Entry 6NS5 (X-ray diffraction, 2.79 A resolution); this record covers chains A and B.

Chain A (and B):
Protein: lipoxygenase
From: Gibberella zeae (strain PH-1 / ATCC MYA-4620 / FGSC 9075 / NRRL 31084)
Notes: EC 1.13.11.-; chain B of this document is another copy of the same molecule, construct and numbering; everything in this record applies to it too
Reference sequence: I1REW2 (I1REW2_GIBZE); residues 1-745 here = UniProt positions 1-745
Chain sequence (769 residues; numbered -23 to 745; the number before each row is that of its first residue; numbers below 1 keep their minus sign (Met-23 is residue -23)):
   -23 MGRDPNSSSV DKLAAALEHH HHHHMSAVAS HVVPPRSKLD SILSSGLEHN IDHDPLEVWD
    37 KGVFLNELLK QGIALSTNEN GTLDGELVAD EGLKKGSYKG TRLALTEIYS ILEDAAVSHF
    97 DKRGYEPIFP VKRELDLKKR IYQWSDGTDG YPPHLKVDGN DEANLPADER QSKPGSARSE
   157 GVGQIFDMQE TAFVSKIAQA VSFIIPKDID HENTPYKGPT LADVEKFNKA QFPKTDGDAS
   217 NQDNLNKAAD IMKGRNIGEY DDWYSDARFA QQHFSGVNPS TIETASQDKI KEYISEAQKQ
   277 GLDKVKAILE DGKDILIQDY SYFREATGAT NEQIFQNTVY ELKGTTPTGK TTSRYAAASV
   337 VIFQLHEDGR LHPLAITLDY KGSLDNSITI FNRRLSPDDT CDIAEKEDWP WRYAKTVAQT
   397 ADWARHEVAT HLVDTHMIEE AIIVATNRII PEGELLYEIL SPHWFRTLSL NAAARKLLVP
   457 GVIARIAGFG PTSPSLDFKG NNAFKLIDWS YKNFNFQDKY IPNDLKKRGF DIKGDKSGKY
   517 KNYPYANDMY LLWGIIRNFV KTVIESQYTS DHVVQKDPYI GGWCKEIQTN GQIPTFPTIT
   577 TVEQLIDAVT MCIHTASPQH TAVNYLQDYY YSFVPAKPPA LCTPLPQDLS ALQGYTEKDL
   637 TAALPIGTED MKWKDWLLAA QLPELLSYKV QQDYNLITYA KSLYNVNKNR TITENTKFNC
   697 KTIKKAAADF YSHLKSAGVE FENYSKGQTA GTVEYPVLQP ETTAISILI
Disordered / not traced: -23 to 8, 135-170, 212-224, 665-668, 687-693, 737-745 (chain B: -23 to 7, 135-159, 166-170, 211-224, 665-670, 685-694, 737-745)
Construct notes: expression tag (-23 to 0)
Ion coordination: Fe2+: His407, His412, His596
From the paper describing this entry:
  - Fe2+ coordination: His407, His412, His596

How chain A and chain B interact:
Contacting residue pairs (165):
  Pro10(A) with Lys509(B); Lys512(B)
  Pro11(A) with Ile508(B); Lys509(B); Asn523(B); Tyr526(B), hydrophobic; Leu527(B); Tyr720(B)
  Arg12(A) with Lys509(B); Tyr526(B)
  Lys14(A) with Leu527(B); Glu716(B), salt bridge; Tyr720(B)
  Leu15(A) with Leu527(B); Gly530(B); Ile531(B)
  Ile18(A) with His709(B), hydrogen bond (backbone-side chain)
  Leu19(A) with Asn534(B); His709(B)
  Leu23(A) with Asp705(B); Ser708(B); His709(B)
  Glu24(A) with Ser708(B), hydrogen bond (backbone-side chain); Ser712(B), hydrogen bond
  His25(A) with Ser708(B), hydrogen bond (backbone-side chain); Lys711(B); Ser712(B)
  Ile27(A) with Tyr680(B), hydrophobic; Tyr707(B), hydrophobic
  Asp28(A) with Tyr680(B), hydrogen bond
  Asp30(A) with Lys677(B), salt bridge; Tyr707(B), hydrogen bond
  Pro31(A) with Lys677(B), hydrogen bond (backbone-side chain)
  Leu32(A) with Lys677(B); Ser678(B); Asn681(B)
  Val34(A) with Thr674(B)
  Trp35(A) with Thr674(B); Ser678(B); Val682(B), hydrophobic
  Asp36(A) with Thr674(B); Tyr675(B); Ser678(B), hydrogen bond (backbone-side chain)
  Lys37(A) with Phe441(B)
  Gly38(A) with Pro438(B); Phe441(B)
  Val39(A) with Pro438(B); Tyr675(B), hydrophobic; Ser678(B)
  Leu41(A) with Ile104(B); Pro106(B); Phe441(B), hydrophobic
  Asn42(A) with Glu434(B), hydrogen bond (side chain-backbone); Ser437(B), hydrogen bond
  Glu43(A) with Val682(B)
  Leu45(A) with Pro106(B), hydrophobic; Glu428(B)
  Lys46(A) with Gly429(B), hydrogen bond (side chain-backbone); Glu434(B), salt bridge
  Ile49(A) with Pro106(B)
  Ala50(A) with Pro106(B)
  Leu51(A) with Phe105(B), hydrophobic; Pro106(B), hydrogen bond (backbone-backbone); Val107(B); Lys108(B), hydrogen bond (backbone-backbone)
  Thr53(A) with Lys108(B), hydrogen bond (side chain-backbone)
  Glu55(A) with Leu113(B); Arg116(B), hydrogen bond (backbone-side chain)
  Asn56(A) with Leu113(B); Arg116(B), hydrogen bond (backbone-side chain)
  Gly57(A) with Leu113(B)
  Val64(A) with Lys108(B)
  Ile84(A) with Phe105(B), hydrophobic
  Ile87(A) with Ile104(B); Phe105(B), hydrophobic
  Asp90(A) with Ile104(B); Arg442(B), salt bridge
  Ala91(A) with Ile104(B)
  Ser94(A) with Ser94(B), hydrogen bond (side chain-backbone); Asp97(B), hydrogen bond; Ile104(B)
  Asp97(A) with Ser94(B), hydrogen bond; Gln160(B), hydrogen bond
  Lys98(A) with Lys98(B); Gln160(B)
  Ile104(A) with Leu41(B); Ile87(B); Asp90(B); Ala91(B); Ser94(B)
  Phe105(A) with Leu51(B), hydrophobic; Ile84(B), hydrophobic; Ile87(B), hydrophobic
  Pro106(A) with Leu41(B); Leu45(B), hydrophobic; Ile49(B); Ala50(B); Leu51(B), hydrogen bond (backbone-backbone)
  Val107(A) with Leu51(B); Thr53(B)
  Lys108(A) with Leu51(B), hydrogen bond (backbone-backbone); Thr53(B), hydrogen bond (backbone-side chain); Val64(B)
  Leu113(A) with Glu55(B); Asn56(B); Gly57(B)
  Arg116(A) with Glu55(B), hydrogen bond (side chain-backbone); Asn56(B)
  Glu428(A) with Leu45(B)
  Glu434(A) with Asn42(B), hydrogen bond (backbone-side chain); Lys46(B)
  Ser437(A) with Asn42(B), hydrogen bond
  Pro438(A) with Gly38(B)
  Phe441(A) with Lys37(B); Gly38(B); Leu41(B), hydrophobic
  Arg442(A) with Asp90(B), salt bridge
  Ile508(A) with Pro11(B)
  Lys509(A) with Pro10(B); Pro11(B); Arg12(B), hydrogen bond (backbone-backbone)
  Gly510(A) with Pro10(B); Arg12(B)
  Lys512(A) with Val8(B); Pro10(B)
  Tyr526(A) with Pro11(B), hydrophobic; Arg12(B); Leu15(B), hydrophobic
  Leu527(A) with Lys14(B); Leu15(B), hydrophobic
  Gly530(A) with Leu15(B)
  Ile531(A) with Leu15(B), hydrophobic
  Asn534(A) with Leu19(B)
  Thr674(A) with Val34(B); Asp36(B)
  Tyr675(A) with Asp36(B); Val39(B), hydrophobic
  Lys677(A) with Asp30(B), salt bridge; Pro31(B), hydrogen bond (side chain-backbone); Leu32(B)
  Ser678(A) with Trp35(B); Asp36(B), hydrogen bond (side chain-backbone); Val39(B)
  Tyr680(A) with Ile27(B); Asp28(B), hydrogen bond
  Asn681(A) with Leu32(B)
  Val682(A) with Trp35(B), hydrophobic; Glu43(B)
  Asn685(A) with Lys71(B)
  Ala704(A) with Ile27(B), hydrophobic
  Asp705(A) with Leu23(B)
  Tyr707(A) with Ile27(B), hydrophobic; Asp30(B), hydrogen bond
  Ser708(A) with Leu23(B); Glu24(B), hydrogen bond (side chain-backbone); His25(B), hydrogen bond (side chain-backbone)
  His709(A) with Ile18(B); Leu19(B); Leu23(B)
  Lys711(A) with His25(B)
  Ser712(A) with Glu24(B), hydrogen bond; His25(B)
  Glu716(A) with Lys14(B), salt bridge
  Tyr720(A) with Pro11(B); Lys14(B)
Other interface residues (no listed pair), chain A (95 interface residues in all): Val9, Asn26, Glu33, Leu44, Asn54, Ser73, Arg109, Ala176, Asp511, Asn523, Asn671, Ala676, Leu679, Lys684, Ala703
Other interface residues (no listed pair), chain B (98 interface residues in all): Asn26, Glu33, Leu44, Asn54, Gly72, Pro103, Arg109, Ile161, Gly510, Asp511, Asn671, Ala676, Leu679, Ala703, Ala704, Ala713

Summary:
95 residues of chain A face 98 of chain B across their interface, with 34 hydrogen bonds and 7 salt bridges.
Among the polar pairs are Lys14(A)-Glu716(B), Asp30(A)-Lys677(B) and Lys46(A)-Glu434(B). The Fe2+ site is
built by His407(A), His412(A) and His596(A). From the paper: Fe2+ coordination by His407(A), His412(A) and
His596(A).
Chain A and chain B are both lipoxygenase (Gibberella zeae (strain PH-1 / ATCC MYA-4620 / FGSC 9075 / NRRL
31084)); the structure, Crystal structure of fungal lipoxygenase from Fusarium graminearum. Second C2 crystal
form, was determined by X-ray diffraction (same publication as 6NS2, 6NS3, 6NS4 and 6NS6).
